Entry 7Z1N (electron microscopy, 3.90 A resolution); this record covers chains B and T of the 17 polymer chains in the assembly.

== Chain B ==
Protein: DNA-directed RNA polymerase III subunit RPC2
Organism: Saccharomyces cerevisiae W303
Notes: EC 2.7.7.6
Reference sequence: P22276 (RPC2_YEAST); numbering as in UniProt (aligned over 1-1149)
Sequence (1149 residues; numbered 1 to 1149; the number before each row is that of its first residue):
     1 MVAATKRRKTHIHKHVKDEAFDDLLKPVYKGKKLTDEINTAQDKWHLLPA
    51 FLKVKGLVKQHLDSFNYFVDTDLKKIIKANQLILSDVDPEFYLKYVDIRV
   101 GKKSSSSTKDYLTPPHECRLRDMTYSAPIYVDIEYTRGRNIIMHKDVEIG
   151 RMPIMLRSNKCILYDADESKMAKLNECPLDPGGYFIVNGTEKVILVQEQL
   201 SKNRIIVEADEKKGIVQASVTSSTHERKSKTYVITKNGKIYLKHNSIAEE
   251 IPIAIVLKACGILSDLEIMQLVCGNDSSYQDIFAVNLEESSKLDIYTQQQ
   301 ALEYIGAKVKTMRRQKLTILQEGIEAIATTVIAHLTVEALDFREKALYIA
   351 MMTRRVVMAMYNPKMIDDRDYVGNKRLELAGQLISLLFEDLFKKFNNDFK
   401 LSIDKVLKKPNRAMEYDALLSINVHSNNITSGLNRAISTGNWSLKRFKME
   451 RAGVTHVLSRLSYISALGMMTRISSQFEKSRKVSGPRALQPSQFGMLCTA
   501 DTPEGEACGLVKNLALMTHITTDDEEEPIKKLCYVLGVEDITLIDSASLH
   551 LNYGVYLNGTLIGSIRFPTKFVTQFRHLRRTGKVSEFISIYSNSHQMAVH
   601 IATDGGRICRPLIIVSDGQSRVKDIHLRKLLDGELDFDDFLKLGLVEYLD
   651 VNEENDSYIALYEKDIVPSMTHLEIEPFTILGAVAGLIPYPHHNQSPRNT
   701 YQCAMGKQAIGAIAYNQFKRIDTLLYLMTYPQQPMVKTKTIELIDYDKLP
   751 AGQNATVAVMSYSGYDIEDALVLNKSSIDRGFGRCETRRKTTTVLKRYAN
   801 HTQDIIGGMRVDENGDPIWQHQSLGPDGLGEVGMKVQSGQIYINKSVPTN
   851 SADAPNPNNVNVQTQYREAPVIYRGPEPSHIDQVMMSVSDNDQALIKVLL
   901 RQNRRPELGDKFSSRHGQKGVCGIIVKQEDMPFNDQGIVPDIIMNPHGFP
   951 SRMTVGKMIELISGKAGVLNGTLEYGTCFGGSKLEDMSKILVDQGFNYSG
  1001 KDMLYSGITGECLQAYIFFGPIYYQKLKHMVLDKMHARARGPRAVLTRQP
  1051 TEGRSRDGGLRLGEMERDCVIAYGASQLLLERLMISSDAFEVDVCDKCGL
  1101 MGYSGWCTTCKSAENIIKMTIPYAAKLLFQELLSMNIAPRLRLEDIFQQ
Unresolved in the structure: 1-37
Ion coordination: Zn2+: Cys1095, Cys1098, Cys1107, Cys1110
Curated features (UniProtKB/Swiss-Prot):
  - zinc finger: Cys1095 to Cys1110 (C4-type)
  - binding site (Zn(2+)): Cys1095, Cys1098, Cys1107, Cys1110
What the authors report for this chain:
  - mutagenesis - Q199R, R481G: decreased growth
  - mutagenesis - K448A, R451V: unchanged growth

== Chain T ==
Molecule: T-DNA
Sequence (44 nucleotides; row label = number of the first residue in the row):
     1 CAAAATTTTCGGAAGGCATGCTCTGTGGCTTTGCTAAGAGATTC
Unresolved in the structure: 30-44

== Interface between chain B and chain T ==
Residue-residue contacts (22):
  Thr190(B) - DG27(T)  phosphate contact
  Thr190(B) - DG28(T)  hydrogen bond to the phosphate
  Lys192(B) - DG27(T)  sugar contact
  Arg435(B) - DC29(T)  hydrogen bond to the phosphate
  Ser438(B) - DC29(T)  phosphate contact
  Thr439(B) - DG28(T)  phosphate contact
  Thr439(B) - DC29(T)  hydrogen bond to the phosphate
  Val457(B) - DG27(T)  sugar contact
  Thr723(B) - DT26(T)  sugar contact
  Thr723(B) - DG27(T)  hydrogen bond to the phosphate
  His1036(B) - DT24(T)  phosphate contact
  Gly1053(B) - DT24(T)  phosphate contact
  Arg1054(B) - DT24(T)  hydrogen bond to the phosphate
  Arg1054(B) - DG25(T)  salt bridge to the phosphate
  Ser1055(B) - DG25(T)  hydrogen bond to the phosphate
  Gly1059(B) - DC23(T)  phosphate contact
  Leu1060(B) - DC23(T)  phosphate contact
  Arg1061(B) - DT22(T)  salt bridge to the phosphate
  Arg1061(B) - DC23(T)  hydrogen bond to the phosphate
  Gly1063(B) - DT22(T)  phosphate contact
  Glu1064(B) - DC21(T)  phosphate contact
  Met1065(B) - DC21(T)  sugar contact
Other interface residues (no listed pair), chain B (19 interface residues in all): Asn188, Arg481
Other interface residues (no listed pair), chain T (10 interface residues in all): DT19

== Overview ==
19 residues of chain B face 10 of chain T across their interface, with 7 hydrogen bonds and 2 salt bridges.
Polar pairs include Thr190(B)-DG28(T), Arg435(B)-DC29(T) and Thr439(B)-DC29(T). UniProt lists 4 Zn2+-binding
residues on chain B. The paper reports that Q199R and R481G of chain B reduce growth; K448A and R451V of chain
B leave growth unchanged.
Here chain B is DNA-directed RNA polymerase III subunit RPC2 (Saccharomyces cerevisiae W303) and chain T is
T-DNA. Entry 7Z1N (Structure of yeast RNA Polymerase III Delta C53-C37-C11) was determined by electron
microscopy together with 7Z1L, 7Z1M and 7Z1O from the same study.
